3W97 - chains B and J of the 10 polymer chains in the assembly; structure by X-ray diffraction, 3.20 A resolution.

== Chain B ==
Name: Histone H4
Source organism: Homo sapiens
UniProt: P62805 (H4_HUMAN); residues 0-102 here correspond to UniProt positions 1-103 (UniProt number = residue number + 1)
Amino-acid sequence (106 residues; numbered -3 to 102; the number before each row is that of its first residue; numbers below 1 keep their minus sign (Gly-3 is residue -3)):
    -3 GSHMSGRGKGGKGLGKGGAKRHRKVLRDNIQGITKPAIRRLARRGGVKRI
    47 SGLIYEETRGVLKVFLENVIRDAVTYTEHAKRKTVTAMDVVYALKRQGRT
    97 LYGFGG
Unresolved in the structure: -3 to 24
Differences from the reference sequence: expression tag (-3 to -1)
Swiss-Prot annotation at these positions:
  - DNA-binding region: Lys16 to Lys20
  - modified residue: Ser1 (N-acetylserine), Arg3 (Asymmetric dimethylarginine), Lys5 (N6-(2-hydroxyisobutyryl)lysine), Lys8 (N6-(2-hydroxyisobutyryl)lysine), Lys12 (N6-(2-hydroxyisobutyryl)lysine), Lys16 (N6-(2-hydroxyisobutyryl)lysine), Lys20 (N6,N6,N6-trimethyllysine), Lys31 (N6-(2-hydroxyisobutyryl)lysine), Lys44 (N6-(2-hydroxyisobutyryl)lysine), Ser47 (Phosphoserine), Tyr51 (Phosphotyrosine), Lys59 (N6-(2-hydroxyisobutyryl)lysine), Lys77 (N6-(2-hydroxyisobutyryl)lysine), Lys79 (N6-(2-hydroxyisobutyryl)lysine), Thr80 (Phosphothreonine), Tyr88 (Phosphotyrosine), Lys91 (N6-(2-hydroxyisobutyryl)lysine)
  - cross-link (Glycyl lysine isopeptide (Lys-Gly)): Lys12 (interchain with G-Cter in SUMO2), Lys20 (interchain with G-Cter in SUMO2), Lys31 (interchain with G-Cter in SUMO2), Lys59 (interchain with G-Cter in SUMO2), Lys79 (interchain with G-Cter in SUMO2), Lys91 (interchain with G-Cter in SUMO2)

== Chain J ==
Molecule: 146-nt DNA strand
Sequence (146 nucleotides; row label = number of the first residue in the row):
   147 ATCAATATCCACCTGCAGATTCTACCAAAAGTGTATTTGGAAACTGCTCC
   197 ATCAAAAGGCATGTTCAGCTGAATTCAGCTGAACATGCCTTTTGATGGAG
   247 CAGTTTCCAAATACACTTTTGGTAGAATCTGCAGGTGGATATTGAT

== Chain B / chain J interface ==
Pairs across the interface (10):
  Arg45(B) - DG227(J)  sugar contact
  Arg45(B) - DA228(J)  phosphate contact
  Ile46(B) - DG227(J)  sugar contact
  Ile46(B) - DA228(J)  hydrogen bond to the phosphate
  Ser47(B) - DG227(J)  phosphate contact
  Gly48(B) - DG227(J)  hydrogen bond to the phosphate
  Arg78(B) - DA248(J)  sugar contact
  Lys79(B) - DC247(J)  salt bridge to the phosphate
  Lys79(B) - DA248(J)  hydrogen bond to the phosphate
  Thr80(B) - DA248(J)  hydrogen bond to the phosphate
Interface residues without a listed pair, chain B (10 interface residues in all): Arg39, Lys44, Tyr51
Interface residues without a listed pair, chain J (7 interface residues in all): DT226, DA229, DG249

== In short ==
10 residues of chain B face 7 of chain J across their interface; the contacts include 4 hydrogen bonds and 1
salt bridge. Polar pairs include Ile46(B)-DA228(J), Gly48(B)-DG227(J) and Lys79(B)-DA248(J). Curated
annotation (UniProt) lists a DNA-binding region on chain B.
Chain B is Histone H4 (Homo sapiens) and chain J is a 146-nt DNA strand; the structure, Crystal Structure of
Human Nucleosome Core Particle lacking H2B N-terminal region, was determined by X-ray diffraction, deposited
together with 3W98 and 3W99.
